PDB entry 4LMS | X-ray diffraction, 1.35 A resolution | chains C and D of the 4 polymer chains in the assembly

Chain C:
Name: cryptophyte phycocyanin (alpha-2 chain)
Source organism: Chroomonas sp
Sequence (70 residues; row label = number of the first residue in the row):
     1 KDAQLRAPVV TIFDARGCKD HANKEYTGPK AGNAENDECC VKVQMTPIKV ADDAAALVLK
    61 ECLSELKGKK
Unresolved in the structure: 69-70
Glycans and other covalent adducts: mesobiliverdin IX(alpha) (M1V) linked to C18
Ligand contacts:
  - phycocyanobilin (CYC), molecule 1: K1, D2, L5, R6
  - phycocyanobilin (CYC), molecule 2: I12, F13, D14, R16, E35, C39, C40, V41
  - mesobiliverdin IX(alpha) (M1V), molecule 1: F13, A15, D20, H21, N23, K24, E25, Y26, N36, D37, E38, C39, C40, K42
  - mesobiliverdin IX(alpha) (M1V), molecule 2: L63, L66, K67

Chain D:
Name: cryptophyte phycocyanin (beta chain)
Source organism: Chroomonas sp
Sequence (177 residues; numbered 1 to 177; the number before each row is that of its first residue):
     1 MLDAFSRVVT SADSKAAYVG GADLQALKKF VSEGNKRLDA VNAIVSNASC IVSDAVSGMI
    61 CENPALISPS GNCYTNRRMA ACLRDAEIIL RYVSYSLLSG DSSVLEDRCL GGLKETYASL
   121 GVPAAGNARA VGIMKATCVA FINNTSNQKK LSTPAGDCSA LASECAGYFD KVTSALA
Unresolved in the structure: 1-13, 177
Modified residues: N72 (n-methyl asparagine; MEN)
Glycans and other covalent adducts: 15,16-dihydrobiliverdin (DBV) linked to C50, C61; phycocyanobilin (CYC) linked to C82, C158
Ligand contacts:
  - phycocyanobilin (CYC), molecule 1: L24, K28, N35, K36, L38, D39, A40, N42, F141, I142, N144, L151, T153, P154, A155, G156, D157
  - phycocyanobilin (CYC), molecule 2: V56, M59, L66, N72, C73, R77, R78, A81, R84, D85, I88, Y92, R108, C109, L113, T116, Y117, L120, V122, P123, G126, N127, A130
  - 15,16-dihydrobiliverdin (DBV): N47, I51, D54, S57, G58, E62, R129, I133, A136, T137, A140, F141
  - mesobiliverdin IX(alpha) (M1V), molecule 1: Y18, G20, G21
  - mesobiliverdin IX(alpha) (M1V), molecule 2: P64, A65, I67, S68
From the paper describing this entry:
  - post-translational modification sites: N72

Chain C / chain D interface:
Residue-residue contacts (85):
  K1(C) with D107(D), hydrogen bond (backbone-backbone); R108(D), hydrogen bond (backbone-backbone); G111(D), hydrogen bond (backbone-backbone); G112(D); T116(D)
  D2(C) with R108(D), salt bridge
  L5(C) with R84(D)
  R6(C) with Y92(D), hydrogen bond (backbone-side chain); R108(D)
  A7(C) with R91(D); Y92(D), hydrophobic
  P8(C) with R91(D); Y92(D); Y95(D), hydrophobic
  V9(C) with R91(D)
  V10(C) with V41(D), hydrophobic; V45(D)
  I12(C) with L38(D); V41(D), hydrophobic; N42(D)
  E25(C) with Y18(D)
  Y26(C) with Y18(D); G20(D), hydrogen bond (side chain-backbone); G21(D); A22(D), hydrogen bond (side chain-backbone); D23(D), hydrogen bond (side chain-backbone)
  P29(C) with G21(D); A22(D), hydrogen bond (backbone-backbone)
  K30(C) with A22(D)
  A31(C) with G21(D); A22(D); Q25(D)
  N33(C) with Q25(D), hydrogen bond
  E35(C) with K28(D), salt bridge; N35(D), hydrogen bond
  N36(C) with G20(D); G21(D), hydrogen bond (backbone-backbone); L24(D); Q25(D), hydrogen bond (side chain-backbone); K28(D), hydrogen bond
  D37(C) with G21(D)
  C39(C) with G20(D); L24(D)
  C40(C) with Y18(D), hydrophobic; V19(D)
  V41(C) with A17(D); Y18(D); V19(D), hydrogen bond (backbone-backbone); L38(D), hydrophobic
  K42(C) with A16(D); A17(D); Y18(D)
  V43(C) with A16(D); A17(D), hydrogen bond (backbone-backbone); Y95(D), hydrophobic; L98(D), hydrophobic
  Q44(C) with S14(D), hydrogen bond (side chain-backbone); A16(D)
  M45(C) with S14(D); Y92(D)
  I48(C) with R84(D); E87(D); I88(D), hydrophobic; R91(D)
  V50(C) with A80(D); R84(D)
  D52(C) with N76(D), hydrogen bond
  A55(C) with N76(D); M79(D); A80(D); L83(D), hydrophobic
  A56(C) with N76(D)
  V58(C) with S53(D); L83(D), hydrophobic
  L59(C) with I67(D), hydrophobic; M79(D), hydrophobic
  C62(C) with S57(D); I60(D), hydrophobic
  L63(C) with I67(D), hydrophobic
  E65(C) with S57(D); C61(D)
  L66(C) with P64(D), hydrophobic; I67(D), hydrophobic
  K67(C) with C61(D), hydrogen bond (backbone-backbone); P64(D)
Other interface residues (no listed pair), chain C (38 interface residues in all): K49
Other interface residues (no listed pair), chain D (43 interface residues in all): K15, E62, S94, C109

Summary:
The interface between chain C and chain D involves 38 residues on one side and 43 on the other; the contacts
include 18 hydrogen bonds and 2 salt bridges. Polar contacts include D2(C)-R108(D), E35(C)-K28(D) and
R6(C)-Y92(D). One mesobiliverdin IX(alpha) molecule is bound between chain C and chain D. The paper reports a
modification site at N72(D).
Chain C is cryptophyte phycocyanin (alpha-2 chain) and chain D is cryptophyte phycocyanin (beta chain), both
from Chroomonas sp; the structure, Light harvesting complex PC645 from the cryptophyte Chroomonas sp. CCMP270,
was determined by X-ray diffraction (same publication as 4LM6 and 4LMX).
